Entry 3CD6 (X-ray diffraction, 2.75 A resolution); this record covers chains R and 0 of the 32 polymer chains in the assembly.

# Chain R
Molecule: 50S ribosomal protein L22P
From: Haloarcula marismortui
UniProtKB: P10970 (RL22_HALMA); residues 0-154 here correspond to UniProt positions 1-155 (UniProt number = residue number + 1)
Sequence (155 residues; each row starts with the number of its first residue; numbering starts at 0):
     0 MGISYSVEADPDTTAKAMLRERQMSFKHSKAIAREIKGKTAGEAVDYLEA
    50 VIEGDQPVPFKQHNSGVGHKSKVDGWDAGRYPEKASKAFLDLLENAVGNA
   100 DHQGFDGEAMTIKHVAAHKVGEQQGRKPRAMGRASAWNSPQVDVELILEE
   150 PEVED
Not modelled in the structure: 0, 151-154
Ion coordination: Sr2+ near Gln-61 (its only coordinating residue here); Mg2+: Gly-65 (shared with C2048(0), A2089(0) of chain 0); Na+ site 1 near Ser-70 (its only coordinating residue here); Na+ site 2: Val-72 (shared with U2659(0), G2660(0) of chain 0)

# Chain 0
Molecule: 23S ribosomal RNA
From: Haloarcula marismortui
Notes: engineered mutation(s): G2099A, G2616A
Sequence (2923 nucleotides; row label = number of the first residue in the row):
     1 GUUGGCUACUAUGCCAGCUGGUGGAUUGCUCGGCUCAGGCGCUGAUGAAG
    51 GACGUGCCAAGCUGCGAUAAGCUGUGGGGAGCCGCACGGAGGCGAAGAAC
   101 CACAGAUUUCCGAAUGAGAAUCUCUCUAACAAUUGCUUCGCGCAAUGAGG
   151 AACCCCGAGAACUGAAACAUCUCAGUAUCGGGAGGAACAGAAAACGCAAC
   201 GUGAUGUCGUUAGUAACCGCGAGUGAACGCGAUACAGCCCAAACCGAAGC
   251 CCUCACGGGCAAUGUGGUGUCAGGGCUACCUCUCAUCAGCCGACCGUCUU
   301 CACGAAGUCUCUUGGAAUAGAGCGUGAUACAGGGUGACAACCCCGUACUG
   351 AAGACCAGUACGCUGUGCGGUAGUGCCAGAGUAGCGGGGGUUGGAUAUCC
   401 CUCGCGAAUAACGCAGGCAUCGACUGCGAAGGCUAAACACAACCUGAGAC
   451 CGAUAGUGAACAAGUAGUGUGAACGAACGCUGCAAAGUACCCUCAGAAGG
   501 GAGGCGAAAUAGAGCAUGAAAUCAGUUGGCGAUCGAGCGACAGGGCAUAC
   551 AAGGUCCCUUGACGAAUGACCGAGACGCGAGUCUCCAGUAAGACUCACGG
   601 GAAGCCGAUGUUCUGUCGUACGUUUUGAAAAACGAGCCAGGGAGUGUGUC
   651 UGUAUGGCAAGUCUAACCGGAGUAUCCGGGGAGGCACAGGGAAACCGACA
   701 UGGCCGCAGGGCUUUGCCCGAGGGCCGCCGUCUUCAAGGGCGGGGAGCCA
   751 UGUGGACACGACCCGAAUCCGGACGAUCUACGCAUGGACAAGAUGAAGCG
   801 UGCCGAAAGGCACGUGGAAGUCUGUUAGAGUUGGUGUCCUACAAUACCCU
   851 CUCGUGAUCUAUGUGUAGGGGUGAAAGGCCCAUCGAGUCCGGCAACAGCU
   901 GGUUCCAAUCGAAACAUGUCGAAGCAUGACCUCCGCCGAGGUAGUCUGUG
   951 AGGUAGAGCGACCGAUUGGUGUGUCCGCCUCCGAGAGGAGUCGGCACACC
  1001 UGUCAAACUCCAAACUUACAGACGCUGUUUGACGCGGGGAUUCCGGUGCG
  1051 CGGGGUAAGCCUGUGUACCAGGAGGGGAACAACCCAGAGAUAGGUUAAGG
  1101 UCCCCAAGUGUGGAUUAAGUGUAAUCCUCUGAAGGUGGUCUCGAGCCCUA
  1151 GACAGCCGGGAGGUGAGCUUAGAAGCAGCUACCCUCUAAGAAAAGCGUAA
  1201 CAGCUUACCGGCCGAGGUUUGAGGCGCCCAAAAUGAUCGGGACUCAAAUC
  1251 CACCACCGAGACCUGUCCGUACCACUCAUACUGGUAAUCGAGUAGAUUGG
  1301 CGCUCUAAUUGGAUGGAAGCAGGGGCGAGAGCUCCUGUGGACCGAUUAGU
  1351 GACGAAAAUCCUGGCCAUAGUAGCAGCGAUAGUCGGGUGAGAACCCCGAC
  1401 GGCCUAAUGGAUAAGGGUUCCUCAGCACUGCUGAUCAGCUGAGGGUUAGC
  1451 CGGUCCUAAGUCUCACCGCAACUCGACUGAGACGAAAUGGGAAACAGGUU
  1501 AAUAUUCCUGUGCCAUCAUGCAGUGAAAGUUGACGCCCUGGGGUCGAUCA
  1551 CGCCGGGCAUUCGCCCGGUCGAACCGUCCAACUCCGUGGAAGCCGUAAUG
  1601 GCAGGAAGCGGACGAACGGCGGCAUAGGGAAACGUGAUUCAACCUGGGGC
  1651 CCAUGAAAAGACGAGCAUGAUGUCCGUACCGAGAACCGACACAGGUGUCC
  1701 AUGGCGGCGAAAGCCAAGGCCUGUCGGGAGCAACCAACGUUAGGGAAUUC
  1751 GGCAAGUUAGUCCCGUACCUUCGGAAGAAGGGAUGCCUGCUCCGGAACGG
  1801 AGCAGGUCGCAGUGACUCGGAAGCUCGGACUGUCUAGUAACAACAUAGGU
  1851 GACCGCAAAUCCGCAAGGACUCGUACGGUCACUGAAUCCUGCCCAGUGCA
  1901 GGUAUCUGAACACCUCGUACAAGAGGACGAAGGACCUGUCAACGGCGGGG
  1951 GUAACUAUGACCCUCUUAAGGUAGCGUAGUACCUUGCCGCAUCAGUAGCG
  2001 GCUUGCAUGAAUGGAUUAACCAGAGCUUCACUGUCCCAACGUUGGGCCCG
  2051 GUGAACUGUACAUUCCAGUGCGGAGUCUGGAGACACCCAGGGGGAAGCAA
  2101 AGACCCUAUGGAGCUUUACUGCAGGCUGUCGCUGAGACGUGGUCGCCGAU
  2151 GUGCAGCAUAGGUAGGAGUCGUUACAGAGGUACCCGCGCUAGCGGGCCAC
  2201 CCAGACAACAGUGAAAUACUACCCGUCGGUGACUGCGACUCUCACUCCGG
  2251 GAGGAGGACACCGAUAGCCGGGCAGUUUGACUGGGGCGGUACGCGCUCGA
  2301 AAAGAUAUCGAGCGCGCCCUAUGGUCAUCUCAGCCGGGACAGAGACCCGG
  2351 CGAAGAGUGCAAGAGCAAAAGAUGACUUGACAGUGUUCUUCCCAACGAGG
  2401 AACGCUGACGCGAAAGCGUGGUCUAGCGAACCAAUUAGCCUGCUUGAUGC
  2451 GGGCAAUUGAUGACAGAAAAGCUACCCUAGGGAUAACAGAGUCGUCACUC
  2501 GCAAGAGCACAUAUCGACCGAGUGGCUUGCUACCUCGAUGUCGGUUCCCU
  2551 CCAUCCUGCCCGUGCAGAAGCGGGCAAGGGUGAGGUUGUUCGCCUAUUAA
  2601 AGGAGGUCGUGAGCUAGGUUUAGACCGUCGUGAGACAGGUCGGCUGCUAU
  2651 CUACUGGGUGUGUAAUGGUGUCUGACAAGAACGACCGUAUAGUACGAGAG
  2701 GAACUACGGUUGGUGGCCACUGGUGUACCGGUUGUUCGAGAGAGCACGUG
  2751 CCGGGUAGCCACGCCACACGGGGUAAGAGCUGAACGCAUCUAAGCUCGAA
  2801 ACCCACUUGGAAAAGAGACACCGCCGAGGUCCCGCGUACAAGACGCGGUC
  2851 GAUAGACUCGGGGUGUGCGCGUCGAGGUAACGAGACGUUAAGCCCACGAG
  2901 CACUAACAGACCAAAGCCAUCAU
Not modelled in the structure: 1-9, 126-127, 715, 971-998, 1560, 1952-1963, 2137-2236, 2339-2343, 2665-2666, 2915-2923
Modified / non-standard residues: 1MA (6-hydro-1-methyladenosine-5'-monophosphate) at position 628, OMU (o2'-methyluridine 5'-monophosphate) at position 2587, OMG (o2'-methylguanosine-5'-monophosphate) at position 2588, UR3 (3-methyluridine-5'-monophoshate) at position 2619, PSU (pseudouridine-5'-monophosphate) at position 2621
Ion coordination: Na+ site 1 near U12 (its only coordinating residue here); Mg2+ site 1 near G28 (its only coordinating residue here); Na+ site 2: C40, G41, C443; Na+ site 3: G56, A59, G61; Sr2+ site 1 near A86 (its only coordinating residue here); Na+ site 4 near U107 (its only coordinating residue here); Mg2+ site 2 near U115 (its only coordinating residue here); Na+ site 5: C130, U146; Na+ site 6: C141, G142; Sr2+ site 2: G147 (shared with 1 residue of chain M); Mg2+ site 3: C162, U2276; K+ site 1: C162, U163, U172; 57 more Na+ sites not listed; 66 more Mg2+ sites not listed; 43 more Sr2+ sites not listed; 1 more K+ sites not listed

# How chain R and chain 0 interact
Contacting residue pairs (133; chain R residue first):
  Gly-1(R) with G21(0), sugar contact; U22(0), hydrogen bond to the phosphate
  Ile-2(R) with G20(0), sugar contact; G21(0), sugar contact
  Ser-3(R) with G20(0), hydrogen bond to the sugar; G21(0), hydrogen bond to the phosphate; U510(0), base contact
  Tyr-4(R) with G500(0), phosphate contact; G501(0), hydrogen bond to the phosphate
  Ser-5(R) with U19(0), hydrogen bond to the sugar; G20(0), sugar contact
  Lys-15(R) with G501(0), sugar contact; A502(0), phosphate contact
  Ala-16(R) with G500(0), sugar contact
  Met-17(R) with G500(0), hydrogen bond to the sugar; G501(0), phosphate contact
  Arg-19(R) with G499(0), phosphate contact; G500(0), salt bridge to the phosphate
  Gln-22(R) with C1428(0), hydrogen bond to the phosphate
  Ser-24(R) with G1370(0), hydrogen bond to the base
  Phe-25(R) with C523(0), sugar contact; A524(0), sugar contact
  Lys-26(R) with A1369(0), hydrogen bond to the sugar; G1370(0), salt bridge to the phosphate
  His-27(R) with G1370(0), base contact; G2051(0), phosphate contact
  Lys-29(R) with C523(0), hydrogen bond to the phosphate; A524(0), salt bridge to the phosphate
  Arg-33(R) with G525(0), salt bridge to the phosphate
  Lys-36(R) with U526(0), salt bridge to the phosphate
  Lys-60(R) with A11(0), hydrogen bond to the phosphate; U12(0), salt bridge to the phosphate
  Gln-61(R) with G13(0), phosphate contact; A524(0), hydrogen bond to the phosphate
  His-62(R) with G1370(0), salt bridge to the phosphate
  Asn-63(R) with G1370(0), phosphate contact; C2087(0), sugar contact; C2088(0), phosphate contact
  Ser-64(R) with A1369(0), hydrogen bond to the phosphate; G1370(0), hydrogen bond to the phosphate; C2088(0), phosphate contact
  Gly-65(R) with C2048(0), phosphate contact; C2088(0), hydrogen bond to the phosphate; A2089(0), phosphate contact
  Val-66(R) with C2088(0), sugar contact
  Gly-67(R) with A2841(0), sugar contact
  His-68(R) with C2087(0), hydrogen bond to the sugar; C2088(0), sugar contact; G2657(0), base contact; G2658(0), hydrogen bond to the sugar; A2841(0), hydrogen bond to the sugar; G2842(0), sugar contact
  Lys-69(R) with C2048(0), hydrogen bond to the phosphate; C2049(0), salt bridge to the phosphate
  Ser-70(R) with G2842(0), phosphate contact; A2843(0), phosphate contact
  Lys-71(R) with C2831(0), phosphate contact; C2832(0), salt bridge to the phosphate
  Val-72(R) with G2660(0), phosphate contact
  Asp-73(R) with G2660(0), phosphate contact
  Gly-74(R) with G2660(0), hydrogen bond to the phosphate
  Trp-75(R) with A11(0), sugar contact; U12(0), sugar contact; C2086(0), sugar contact; U2659(0), hydrogen bond to the sugar; G2660(0), phosphate contact
  Asp-76(R) with C2087(0), sugar contact; G2658(0), hydrogen bond to the base; U2659(0), hydrogen bond to the sugar
  Gly-78(R) with C2049(0), phosphate contact
  Arg-79(R) with G1370(0), sugar contact; U1371(0), salt bridge to the phosphate; C2049(0), salt bridge to the phosphate; G2050(0), salt bridge to the phosphate
  Tyr-80(R) with C2049(0), phosphate contact; G2050(0), hydrogen bond to the phosphate
  Pro-81(R) with G2050(0), phosphate contact; G2051(0), phosphate contact
  Glu-82(R) with G2050(0), hydrogen bond to the sugar; G2051(0), hydrogen bond to the phosphate
  Lys-83(R) with G2051(0), hydrogen bond to the phosphate; U2052(0), salt bridge to the phosphate
  Glu-93(R) with C494(0), sugar contact
  Asn-94(R) with U493(0), base contact; G499(0), hydrogen bond to the base; G500(0), hydrogen bond to the sugar
  Asn-98(R) with G500(0), base contact; G501(0), sugar contact
  His-101(R) with C492(0), hydrogen bond to the sugar
  Gln-102(R) with G501(0), sugar contact
  His-113(R) with G525(0), hydrogen bond to the sugar
  Ala-115(R) with A524(0), sugar contact; G525(0), sugar contact
  Ala-116(R) with A524(0), hydrogen bond to the sugar
  His-117(R) with G20(0), base contact; A524(0), hydrogen bond to the base
  Val-119(R) with G21(0), phosphate contact; U22(0), sugar contact
  Gln-122(R) with C1428(0), hydrogen bond to the phosphate
  Lys-126(R) with C1431(0), hydrogen bond to the base
  Pro-127(R) with A1689(0), base contact; C1690(0), base contact
  Arg-128(R) with U840(0), hydrogen bond to the sugar; A841(0), salt bridge to the phosphate; A843(0), phosphate contact; A1372(0), base contact; A1689(0), hydrogen bond to the base; A2054(0), hydrogen bond to the base; U2648(0), base contact
  Ala-129(R) with U840(0), phosphate contact; A841(0), hydrogen bond to the phosphate; A843(0), phosphate contact; A844(0), phosphate contact
  Met-130(R) with A841(0), base contact; A844(0), hydrogen bond to the phosphate
  Gly-131(R) with A844(0), base contact; A1689(0), base contact
  Arg-132(R) with U840(0), hydrogen bond to the sugar; A1689(0), hydrogen bond to the base; A2055(0), hydrogen bond to the sugar
  Ala-133(R) with A1689(0), base contact
  Ser-134(R) with A2054(0), hydrogen bond to the sugar; A2055(0), sugar contact
  Ala-135(R) with A2054(0), hydrogen bond to the sugar
  Trp-136(R) with A1372(0), base contact; G1373(0), base contact; U2052(0), sugar contact; G2053(0), sugar contact; A2054(0), sugar contact
  Asn-137(R) with G2053(0), hydrogen bond to the phosphate; A2054(0), hydrogen bond to the phosphate
  Ser-138(R) with G2053(0), hydrogen bond to the phosphate
  Pro-139(R) with G1370(0), base contact
Also at the interface, not in a pair above, chain R (68 interface residues in all): Val-6, Ala-84, Lys-118
Also at the interface, not in a pair above, chain 0 (58 interface residues in all): C491, U1368, A1427, C2056

# Summary
68 residues of chain R face 58 of chain 0 across their interface; the contacts include 48 hydrogen bonds and
14 salt bridges. Among the polar pairs are Ser-24(R)/G1370(0), Asp-76(R)/G2658(0) and Asn-94(R)/G499(0). The
Mg2+ site is built by C2048(0), A2089(0) and Gly-65(R).
Chain R is 50S ribosomal protein L22P and chain 0 is 23S ribosomal RNA, both from Haloarcula marismortui; the
structure, Co-cystal of large Ribosomal Subunit mutant G2616A with CC-Puromycin, was determined by X-ray
diffraction (same publication as 3CC2, 3CC4, 3CC7, 3CCE, 3CCJ, 3CCL and 6 further entries).
